Entry 8XI6 (electron microscopy, 2.30 A resolution); this record covers chains A and D of the 9 polymer chains in the assembly.

Chain A:
Molecule: Spike glycoprotein
Organism: Severe acute respiratory syndrome coronavirus 2
UniProt: P0DTC2 (SPIKE_SARS2); aligned to UniProt positions 1-1205 over residues 4-1213 (the alignment contains insertions or deletions, so no single offset holds)
Sequence (1247 residues; each row starts with the number of its first residue; note: 5 numbers in that range are skipped by the numbering (no residue carries them; nothing is unmodelled there)):
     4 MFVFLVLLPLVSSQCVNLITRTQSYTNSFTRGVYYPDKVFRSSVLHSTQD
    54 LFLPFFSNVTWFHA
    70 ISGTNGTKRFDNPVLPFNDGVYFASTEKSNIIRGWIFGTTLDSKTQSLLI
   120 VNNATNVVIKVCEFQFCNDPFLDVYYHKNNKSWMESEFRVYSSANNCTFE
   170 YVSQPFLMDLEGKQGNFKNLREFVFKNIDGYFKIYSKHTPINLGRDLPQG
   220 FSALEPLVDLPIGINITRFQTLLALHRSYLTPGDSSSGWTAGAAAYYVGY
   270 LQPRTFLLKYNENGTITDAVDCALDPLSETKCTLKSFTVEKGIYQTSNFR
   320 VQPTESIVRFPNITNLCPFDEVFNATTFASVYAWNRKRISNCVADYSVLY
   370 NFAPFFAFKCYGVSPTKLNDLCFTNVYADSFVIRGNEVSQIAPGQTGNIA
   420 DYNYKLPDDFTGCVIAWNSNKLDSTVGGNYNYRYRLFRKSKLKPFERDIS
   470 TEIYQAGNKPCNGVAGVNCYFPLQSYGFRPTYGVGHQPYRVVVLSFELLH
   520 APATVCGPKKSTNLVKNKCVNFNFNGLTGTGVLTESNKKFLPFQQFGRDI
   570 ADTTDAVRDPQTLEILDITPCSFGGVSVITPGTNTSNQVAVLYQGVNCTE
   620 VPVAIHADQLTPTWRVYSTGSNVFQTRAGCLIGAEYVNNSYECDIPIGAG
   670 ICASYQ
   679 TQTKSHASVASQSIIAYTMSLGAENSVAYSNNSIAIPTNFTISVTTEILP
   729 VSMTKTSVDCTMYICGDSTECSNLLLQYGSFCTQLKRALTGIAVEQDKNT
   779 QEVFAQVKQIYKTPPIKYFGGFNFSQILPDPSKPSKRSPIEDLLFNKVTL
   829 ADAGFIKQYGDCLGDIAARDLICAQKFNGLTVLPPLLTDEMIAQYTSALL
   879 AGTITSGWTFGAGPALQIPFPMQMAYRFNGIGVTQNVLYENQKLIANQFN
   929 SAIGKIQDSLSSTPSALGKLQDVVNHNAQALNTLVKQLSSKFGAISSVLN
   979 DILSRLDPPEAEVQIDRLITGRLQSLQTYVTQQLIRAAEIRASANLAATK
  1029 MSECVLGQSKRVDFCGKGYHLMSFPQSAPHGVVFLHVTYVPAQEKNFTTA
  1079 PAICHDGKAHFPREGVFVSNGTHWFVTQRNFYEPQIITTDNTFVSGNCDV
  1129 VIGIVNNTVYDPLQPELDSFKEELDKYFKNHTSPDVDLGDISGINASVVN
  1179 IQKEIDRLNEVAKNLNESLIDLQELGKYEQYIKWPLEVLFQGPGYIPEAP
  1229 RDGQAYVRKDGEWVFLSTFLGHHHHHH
Disordered / not traced: 4-25, 70-80, 141-158, 163-168, 174-187, 211-215, 243-262, 636-641, 679-689, 835-848, 1142-1255
Differences from the reference sequence: variant Ile-22 (Thr19 in P0DTC2), Ser-27 (Ala in P0DTC2), Asp-142 (Gly in P0DTC2), Gly-213 (Val in P0DTC2), Asp-339 (Gly in P0DTC2), Thr-346 (Arg in P0DTC2), Phe-371 (Ser in P0DTC2), Pro-373 (Ser in P0DTC2), Phe-375 (Ser in P0DTC2), Ala-376 (Thr in P0DTC2), Asn-405 (Asp in P0DTC2), Ser-408 (Arg in P0DTC2), Asn-417 (Lys in P0DTC2), Lys-440 (Asn in P0DTC2), Thr-444 (Lys in P0DTC2), Arg-452 (Leu in P0DTC2), Lys-460 (Asn in P0DTC2), Asn-477 (Ser in P0DTC2), Lys-478 (Thr in P0DTC2), Ala-484 (Glu in P0DTC2), Val-486 (Phe in P0DTC2), Arg-498 (Gln in P0DTC2), Tyr-501 (Asn in P0DTC2), His-505 (Tyr in P0DTC2), Gly-614 (Asp in P0DTC2), Tyr-655 (His in P0DTC2), Lys-682 (Asn679 in P0DTC2), His-684 (Pro681 in P0DTC2), Lys-764 (Asn in P0DTC2), Tyr-796 (Asp in P0DTC2), His-954 (Gln in P0DTC2), Lys-969 (Asn in P0DTC2); engineered mutation Pro-817 (Phe in P0DTC2), Pro-892 (Ala in P0DTC2), Pro-899 (Ala in P0DTC2), Pro-942 (Ala in P0DTC2), Pro-986 (Lys in P0DTC2), Pro-987 (Val in P0DTC2); expression tag (1214-1255)
Disulfide bonds: Cys-291/Cys-301, Cys-336/Cys-361, Cys-379/Cys-432, Cys-480/Cys-488, Cys-538/Cys-590, Cys-617/Cys-649, Cys-662/Cys-671, Cys-738/Cys-760, Cys-743/Cys-749, Cys-1032/Cys-1043, Cys-1082/Cys-1126
Covalently attached groups: N-acetylglucosamine (NAG) linked to Asn-61, Asn-122, Asn-282, Asn-343, Asn-616, Asn-709, Asn-717, Asn-801, Asn-1074, Asn-1098; glycan linked to Asn-331, Asn-1134
Reported in the primary citation:
  - post-translational modification sites: Asn-331
  - mutagenesis - T333A: unchanged binding to MO11

Chain D:
Molecule: MO11 heavy chain
Organism: Homo sapiens
Sequence (232 residues; each row starts with the number of its first residue; a row labelled like 82A-82C holds insertion residues (82A, then the next letters in order)):
     1 EVQLLESGGGLVQPGGSLRLSCAASGFSFSGYALSWVRQTPGKGLEWVSS
    51 IS
   52A G
    53 SADSTYYADSVKGRFTISRDNSKNTFYLQ
82A-82C MSS
    82 LRADDTAIYYCAKPPLGSN
100A-100H LFAVGYHF
   101 DYWGQGTLVTVSSASTKGPSVFPLAPSSKSTSGGTAALGCLVKDYFPEPV
   151 TVSWNSGALTSGVHTFPAVLQSSGLYSLSSVVTVPSSSLGTQTYICNVNH
   201 KPSNTKVDKKVEPKSCDKTH
Disordered / not traced: 112-220
Disulfide bonds: Cys-22/Cys-92
Reported in the primary citation:
  - binding site for N-acetylglucosamine: Ser-28, Ser-30, Gly-31, Tyr-32, Leu-97, Asn-100
  - binding site for beta-D-mannopyranose: Ser-74

Chain A / chain D interface:
Residue-residue contacts (14; chain A residue first):
  Glu-324(A) / Val-100D(D)
  Arg-328(A) / Gly-98(D)
  Ser-530(A) / Leu-100A(D)
  Asn-532(A) / Gly-98(D)
  Asn-532(A) / Ser-99(D)
  Asn-532(A) / Asn-100(D)
  Asn-532(A) / Leu-100A(D)  hydrogen bond (side chain-backbone)
  Asn-532(A) / Ala-100C(D)
  Asn-532(A) / Gly-100E(D)
  Asn-532(A) / Tyr-100F(D)
  Leu-533(A) / Gly-98(D)  hydrogen bond (backbone-backbone)
  Gln-580(A) / Leu-97(D)
  Thr-581(A) / Leu-97(D)
  Thr-581(A) / Gly-98(D)
Interface residues without a listed pair, chain A (9 interface residues in all): Thr-531, Val-534
From the paper, about this interface:
  - pairs named by the authors: Asn-532(A)/Leu-100A(D) (hydrogen bond), Leu-533(A)/Gly-98(D), Gln-580(A)/Leu-97(D), Thr-581(A)/Gly-98(D)
  - epitope / paratope residues, chain A: Pro-322(A), Arg-328(A), Lys-529(A), Asn-532(A), Leu-533(A), Pro-579(A), Gln-580(A), Thr-581(A)
  - epitope / paratope residues, chain D: Leu-97(D), Gly-98(D)

Overview:
Chain A and chain D each contribute 9 residues to their interface, with 2 hydrogen bonds. Among the polar
pairs are Asn-532(A)/Leu-100A(D) and Leu-533(A)/Gly-98(D). The authors report a hydrogen bond between
Asn-532(A) and Leu-100A(D); contacts between Leu-533(A) and Gly-98(D), Gln-580(A) and Leu-97(D) and Thr-581(A)
and Gly-98(D). The paper reports a binding site for N-acetylglucosamine at Ser-28(D), Ser-30(D) and Gly-31(D)
among others; T333A of chain A leaves binding to MO11 unchanged.
Chain A is Spike glycoprotein (Severe acute respiratory syndrome coronavirus 2) and chain D is MO11 heavy
chain (Homo sapiens); the structure, SARS-CoV-2 Omicron BQ.1.1 Variant Spike Protein Complexed with MO11 Fab,
was determined by electron microscopy.
